Entry 6GDV (X-ray diffraction, 2.00 A resolution); this record covers chains B and C of the 3 polymer chains in the assembly.

[Chain B (and C)]
Protein: Periplasmic divalent cation tolerance protein
Source organism: Synechococcus elongatus (strain PCC 7942)
Notes: chain C of this document is another copy of the same molecule, construct and numbering; everything in this record applies to it too
Reference sequence: Q31KX8 (Q31KX8_SYNE7); residues 1-113 here = UniProt positions 1-113
Sequence (133 residues; numbered -19 to 113; the number before each row is that of its first residue; numbers below 1 keep their minus sign (Met-19 is residue -19)):
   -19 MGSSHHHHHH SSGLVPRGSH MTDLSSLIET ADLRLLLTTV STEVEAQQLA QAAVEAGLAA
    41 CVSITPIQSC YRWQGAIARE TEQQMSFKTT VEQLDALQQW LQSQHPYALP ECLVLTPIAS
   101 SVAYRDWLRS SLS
Disordered / not traced: -19 to 5, 54-55, 113 (chain C: -19 to 2, 113)
Differences from the reference sequence: initiating methionine (-19); expression tag (-18 to 0)

[Interface between chain B and chain C]
Residue-residue contacts (54; chain B residue first):
  Ile47(B) - Ser43(C)
  Ile47(B) - Ile44(C)
  Ile47(B) - Thr45(C)
  Gln48(B) - Glu23(C)
  Gln48(B) - Gln27(C)  hydrogen bond
  Gln48(B) - Val42(C)
  Gln48(B) - Ser43(C)
  Gln48(B) - Ile44(C)  hydrogen bond (backbone-backbone)
  Ser49(B) - Val42(C)
  Ser49(B) - Ser43(C)  hydrogen bond
  Cys50(B) - Ala30(C)
  Cys50(B) - Gln31(C)
  Cys50(B) - Val34(C)
  Cys50(B) - Cys41(C)
  Cys50(B) - Val42(C)  hydrogen bond (backbone-backbone)
  Tyr51(B) - Ala40(C)
  Tyr51(B) - Cys41(C)  hydrophobic
  Arg52(B) - Val34(C)  hydrogen bond (side chain-backbone)
  Arg52(B) - Glu35(C)
  Arg52(B) - Ala40(C)
  Arg52(B) - Trp107(C)  hydrogen bond (backbone-side chain)
  Trp53(B) - Trp107(C)
  Ile57(B) - Gln31(C)
  Ile57(B) - Val34(C)  hydrophobic
  Ile57(B) - Glu35(C)
  Leu74(B) - Leu7(C)  hydrophobic
  Asp75(B) - Leu7(C)
  Gln78(B) - Leu4(C)  hydrogen bond (side chain-backbone)
  Gln78(B) - Ser5(C)
  Gln78(B) - Ser6(C)
  Gln78(B) - Leu7(C)
  Gln78(B) - Ser101(C)
  Gln79(B) - Ser5(C)
  Gln82(B) - Leu4(C)
  Ala88(B) - Leu4(C)
  Leu89(B) - Leu4(C)  hydrophobic
  Leu89(B) - Ala103(C)
  Leu89(B) - Tyr104(C)
  Pro90(B) - Tyr104(C)
  Glu91(B) - Lys68(C)
  Glu91(B) - Tyr104(C)
  Cys92(B) - Leu7(C)  hydrophobic
  Cys92(B) - Ser100(C)  hydrogen bond (backbone-side chain)
  Cys92(B) - Ser101(C)
  Cys92(B) - Tyr104(C)
  Leu93(B) - Leu13(C)  hydrophobic
  Leu93(B) - Leu15(C)  hydrophobic
  Leu93(B) - Ala99(C)
  Leu93(B) - Tyr104(C)  hydrophobic
  Val94(B) - Pro97(C)
  Val94(B) - Ile98(C)  hydrogen bond (backbone-backbone)
  Val94(B) - Ala99(C)  hydrogen bond (backbone-backbone)
  Leu95(B) - Pro97(C)  hydrophobic
  Thr96(B) - Ile98(C)
Interface residues without a listed pair, chain B (26 interface residues in all): Arg14, Thr45, Pro46, Pro86
Interface residues without a listed pair, chain C (30 interface residues in all): Leu95, Thr96, Ser111

[In short]
Chain B and chain C form an interface of 26 and 30 residues respectively; the contacts include 10 hydrogen
bonds. Polar contacts include Gln48(B)-Gln27(C), Ser49(B)-Ser43(C) and Arg52(B)-Val34(C).
Chain B and chain C are both Periplasmic divalent cation tolerance protein (Synechococcus elongatus (strain
PCC 7942)); the structure, Structure of CutA from Synechococcus elongatus PCC7942 complexed with Bis-Tris
molecule, was determined by X-ray diffraction together with 6T76, 6T7E, 6GDU, 6GDW and 6GDX from the same
study.
